4YWL - chains A and J of the 10 polymer chains in the assembly; structure by X-ray diffraction, 3.20 A resolution.

[Chain A (and J)]
Name: Cell division control protein 21
Organism: Pyrococcus furiosus
Notes: chain J of this document is another copy of the same molecule, construct and numbering; everything in this record applies to it too
UniProtKB: Q8U3I4 (Q8U3I4_PYRFU); numbering as in UniProt (aligned over 2-256)
Chain sequence (257 residues; row label = number of the first residue in the row; numbering starts at 0):
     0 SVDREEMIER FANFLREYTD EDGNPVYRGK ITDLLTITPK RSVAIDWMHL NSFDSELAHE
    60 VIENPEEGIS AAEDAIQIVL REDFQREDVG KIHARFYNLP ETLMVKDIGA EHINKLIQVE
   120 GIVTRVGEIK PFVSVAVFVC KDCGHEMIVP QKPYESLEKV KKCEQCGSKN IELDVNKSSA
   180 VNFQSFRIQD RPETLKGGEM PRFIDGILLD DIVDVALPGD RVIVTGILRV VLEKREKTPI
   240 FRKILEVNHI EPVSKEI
Disordered / not traced: 254-256
Differences from the reference sequence: expression tag (0-1); engineered mutation Ala-179 (Phe in Q8U3I4)
What the authors report for this chain:
  - self-association interface (contacts with another copy of this molecule); pairs are residue here / residue on that copy: Pro-130/Phe-240 (backbone contact), Pro-238/Val-132 (backbone contact)
  - conformationally variable residues (loop rearrangement): Pro-238

[Interface between chain A and chain J]
Contacting residue pairs - 22 pairs, chain A then chain J:
  Asp-21(A) / Lys-168(J)  hydrogen bond (backbone-side chain)
  Gly-22(A) / Lys-168(J)
  Asn-23(A) / Lys-168(J)
  Pro-24(A) / Lys-168(J)
  Arg-27(A) / Asn-169(J)  hydrogen bond
  Arg-27(A) / Ile-170(J)  hydrogen bond (side chain-backbone)
  Gly-28(A) / Lys-158(J)  hydrogen bond (backbone-side chain)
  Thr-31(A) / Leu-156(J)
  Thr-31(A) / Lys-158(J)
  Asp-32(A) / Lys-158(J)  salt bridge
  Leu-34(A) / Leu-172(J)  hydrophobic
  Thr-35(A) / Ser-155(J)
  Thr-35(A) / Leu-156(J)  hydrogen bond (side chain-backbone)
  Ile-36(A) / Lys-129(J)  hydrogen bond (backbone-side chain)
  Ile-36(A) / Pro-152(J)
  Ile-36(A) / Glu-154(J)
  Ile-36(A) / Phe-182(J)  hydrophobic
  Asp-82(A) / Val-174(J)
  Phe-83(A) / Val-174(J)
  Gln-84(A) / Asn-175(J)  hydrogen bond
  Arg-85(A) / Pro-130(J)
  Arg-85(A) / Val-132(J)
Also at the interface, not in a pair above, chain A (16 interface residues in all): Thr-37
Also at the interface, not in a pair above, chain J (19 interface residues in all): Phe-131, Phe-137, Lys-140, Glu-171

[Summary]
The interface between chain A and chain J involves 16 residues on one side and 19 on the other; the contacts
include 7 hydrogen bonds and 1 salt bridge. Polar pairs include Asp-32(A)/Lys-158(J), Asp-21(A)/Lys-168(J) and
Arg-27(A)/Asn-169(J). The paper reports conformational variability at Pro-238(A); a self-association interface
involving Pro-130(A), Pro-238(A) and Phe-240(A).
Both chains are Cell division control protein 21 (Pyrococcus furiosus). Entry 4YWL (Pyrococcus furiosus MCM
N-terminal domain F179A point mutant pentameric ring) was determined by X-ray diffraction (same publication as
4YWK and 4YWM).
